PDB entry 7Y26 | electron microscopy, 3.30 A resolution | chains B and E of the 6 polymer chains in the assembly

# Chain B
Protein: Engineered Guanine nucleotide-binding protein G(q) subunit alpha
From: Homo sapiens
Chain sequence (243 residues; each row starts with the number of its first residue):
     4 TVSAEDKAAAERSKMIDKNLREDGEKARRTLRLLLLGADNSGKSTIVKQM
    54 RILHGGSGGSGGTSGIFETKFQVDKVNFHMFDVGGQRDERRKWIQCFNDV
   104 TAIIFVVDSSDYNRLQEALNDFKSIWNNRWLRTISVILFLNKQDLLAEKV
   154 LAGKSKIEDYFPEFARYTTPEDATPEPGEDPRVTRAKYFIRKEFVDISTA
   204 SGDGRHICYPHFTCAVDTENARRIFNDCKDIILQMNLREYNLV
Unresolved in the structure: 56-67, 174-181

# Chain E
Protein: Somatostatin receptor type 2
From: Homo sapiens
Reference sequence: P30874 (SSR2_HUMAN); residue numbers follow UniProt; this construct covers 1-337
Chain sequence (337 residues; numbered 1 to 337; the number before each row is that of its first residue):
     1 MDMADEPLNGSHTWLSIPFDLNGSVVSTNTSNQTEPYYDLTSNAVLTFIY
    51 FVVCIIGLCGNTLVIYVILRYAKMKTITNIYILNLAIADELFMLGLPFLA
   101 MQVALVHWPFGKAICRVVMTVDGINQFTSIFCLTVMSIDRYLAVVHPIKS
   151 AKWRRPRTAKMITMAVWGVSLLVILPIMIYAGLRSNQWGRSSCTINWPGE
   201 SGAWYTGFIIYTFILGFLVPLTIICLCYLFIIIKVKSSGIRVGSSKRKKS
   251 EKKVTRMVSIVVAVFIFCWLPFYIFNVSSVSMAISPTPALKGMFDFVVVL
   301 TYANSCANPILYAFLSDNFKKSFQNVLCLVKVSGTDD
Unresolved in the structure: 1-40, 198-201, 239-247, 283-285, 327-337
Disulfide bonds: Cys115-Cys193

# How chain B and chain E interact
Pairs across the interface (14; chain B residue first):
  Lys232(B) - Ile148(E)
  Asp233(B) - Ser238(E)
  Ile235(B) - Pro147(E)  hydrophobic
  Asn239(B) - Ala143(E)  hydrogen bond (side chain-backbone)
  Glu242(B) - Asn318(E)  hydrogen bond
  Tyr243(B) - Thr78(E)
  Tyr243(B) - Asp139(E)  hydrogen bond
  Tyr243(B) - Arg140(E)
  Tyr243(B) - Ala143(E)  hydrophobic
  Asn244(B) - Leu315(E)
  Asn244(B) - Ser316(E)
  Asn244(B) - Asp317(E)
  Leu245(B) - Val254(E)
  Val246(B) - Ser250(E)
Other interface residues (no listed pair), chain B (13 interface residues in all): Val79, Phe228, Leu236, Leu240
Other interface residues (no listed pair), chain E (18 interface residues in all): Val144, Arg154, Lys234, Val235, Lys253

# Summary
13 residues of chain B and 18 residues of chain E are in contact, with 3 hydrogen bonds. Polar pairs include
Asn239(B)-Ala143(E), Glu242(B)-Asn318(E) and Tyr243(B)-Asp139(E).
Chain B is Engineered Guanine nucleotide-binding protein G(q) subunit alpha and chain E is Somatostatin
receptor type 2, both from Homo sapiens; the structure, Cryo-EM structure of the octreotide-bound
SSTR2-miniGq-scFv16 complex, was determined by electron microscopy (same publication as 7Y24 and 7Y27).
